Entry 6H8R (X-ray diffraction, 1.66 A resolution); this record covers chain A.

# Chain A
Name: Tyrosine-protein phosphatase non-receptor type 5
Organism: Homo sapiens
Notes: EC 3.1.3.48
Reference sequence: P54829 (PTN5_HUMAN); residue numbers follow UniProt; this construct covers 282-563
Chain sequence (305 residues; numbered -23 to 563; 282 numbers in that range are skipped by the numbering (no residue carries them; nothing is unmodelled there); the number before each row is that of its first residue; numbers below 1 keep their minus sign (Met-23 is residue -23)):
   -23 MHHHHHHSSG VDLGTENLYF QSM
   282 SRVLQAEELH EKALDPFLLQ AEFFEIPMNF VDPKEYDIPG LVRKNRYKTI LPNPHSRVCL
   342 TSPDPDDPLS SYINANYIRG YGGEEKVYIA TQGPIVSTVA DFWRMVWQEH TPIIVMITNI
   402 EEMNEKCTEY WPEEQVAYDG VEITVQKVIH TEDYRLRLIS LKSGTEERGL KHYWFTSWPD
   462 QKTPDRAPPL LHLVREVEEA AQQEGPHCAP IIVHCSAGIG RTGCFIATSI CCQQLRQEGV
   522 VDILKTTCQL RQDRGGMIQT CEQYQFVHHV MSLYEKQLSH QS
Disordered / not traced: -23 to -8, 563
Sequence notes: initiating methionine (-23); expression tag (-22 to -1)
Ligand contacts: FWB (3-[(2S)-2-azanylpropyl]-5-(trifluoromethyl)phenol): Glu365, Val368, Tyr369, Val478, Glu479, Ala482, Gln483, Ile492, Ser510, Gln514, Arg517
UniProt features mapped onto this chain:
  - active site: Cys496 (Phosphocysteine intermediate)
  - binding site (substrate): Asp461, Cys496 to Arg502, Gln540

# Overview
Bound to chain A: compound FWB. From UniProt: active-site residue Cys496 and 9 substrate-binding residues.
Chain A is Tyrosine-protein phosphatase non-receptor type 5 (Homo sapiens); the structure, Crystal structure
of the human protein tyrosine phosphatase PTPN5 (step) in complex with compound 2, was determined by X-ray
diffraction (same publication as 6H8S).
